7KPX - chains A and B of the 4 polymer chains in the assembly; structure by electron microscopy, 4.40 A resolution (low resolution: residue-level contacts below are approximate; hydrogen-bond / salt-bridge calls are withheld).

== Chain A ==
Molecule: Meiotic mRNA stability protein kinase SSN3
Source organism: Saccharomyces cerevisiae (strain ATCC 204508 / S288c)
Notes: EC 2.7.11.22, 2.7.11.23
UniProt: P39073 (SSN3_YEAST); numbering as in UniProt (aligned over 1-555)
Chain sequence (555 residues; numbered 1 to 555; the number before each row is that of its first residue):
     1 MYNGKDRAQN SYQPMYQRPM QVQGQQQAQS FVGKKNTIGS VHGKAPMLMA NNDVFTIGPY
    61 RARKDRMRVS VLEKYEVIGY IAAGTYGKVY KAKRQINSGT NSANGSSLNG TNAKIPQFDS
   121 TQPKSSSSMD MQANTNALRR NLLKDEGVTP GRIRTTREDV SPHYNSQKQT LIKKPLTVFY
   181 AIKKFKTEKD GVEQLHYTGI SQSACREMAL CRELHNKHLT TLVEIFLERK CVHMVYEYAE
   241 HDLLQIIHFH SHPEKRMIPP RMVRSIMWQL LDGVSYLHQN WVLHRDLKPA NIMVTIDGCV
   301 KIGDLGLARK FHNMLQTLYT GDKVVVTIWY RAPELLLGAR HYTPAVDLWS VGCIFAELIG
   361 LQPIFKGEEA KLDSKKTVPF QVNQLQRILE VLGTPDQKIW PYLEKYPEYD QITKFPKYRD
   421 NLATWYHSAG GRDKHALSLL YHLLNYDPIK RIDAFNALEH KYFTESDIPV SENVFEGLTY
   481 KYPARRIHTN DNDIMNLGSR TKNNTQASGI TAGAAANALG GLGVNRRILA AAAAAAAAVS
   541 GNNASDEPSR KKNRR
Not modelled in the structure: 1-47, 97-173, 190-194, 372-374, 490-555
Curated features (UniProtKB/Swiss-Prot):
  - active site: Asp286 (Proton acceptor)
  - binding site (ATP): Ile81 to Val89, Lys183
  - mutagenesis: Lys183 (K183R: In UME5-4; loss of activity), Asp304 (D304A: Abrogates kinase activity and transcriptional repression)
Reported in the primary citation:
  - mutagenesis - D410R: unchanged binding to Mediator of RNA polymerase II transcription subunit 12

== Chain B ==
Molecule: RNA polymerase II holoenzyme cyclin-like subunit
Source organism: Saccharomyces cerevisiae (strain ATCC 204508 / S288c)
UniProt: P47821 (SSN8_YEAST); residue numbers follow UniProt; this construct covers 1-323
Chain sequence (352 residues; each row starts with the number of its first residue):
     1 MSGSFWTSTQ RHHWQYTKAS LAKERQKLWL LECQLFPQGL NIVMDSKQNG IEQSITKNIP
    61 ITHRDLHYDK DYNLRIYCYF LIMKLGRRLN IRQYALATAH IYLSRFLIKA SVREINLYML
   121 VTTCVYLACK VEECPQYIRT LVSEARTLWP EFIPPDPTKV TEFEFYLLEE LESYLIVHHP
   181 YQSLKQIVQV LKQPPFQITL SSDDLQNCWS LINDSYINDV HLLYPPHIIA VACLFITISI
   241 HGKPTKGSSL ASAASEAIRD PKNSSSPVQI AFNRFMAESL VDLEEVMDTI QEQITLYDHW
   301 DKYHEQWIKF LLHTLYLRPA SAISMEKRRW KKNFIAVSAA NRFKKISSSG AL
Not modelled in the structure: 1, 46-56, 245-260, 319-352
Construct notes: expression tag (324-352)
Reported in the primary citation:
  - mutagenesis - A251R: unchanged binding to Mediator of RNA polymerase II transcription subunit 12

== How chain A and chain B interact ==
Contacting residue pairs (59; chain A residue first):
  Leu48(A) - Glu151(B)
  Met49(A) - Pro150(B)
  Ala50(A) - Arg146(B)
  Ala50(A) - Pro150(B)
  Ala50(A) - Ile153(B)
  Asn51(A) - Pro154(B)
  Asn51(A) - Pro155(B)
  Asn52(A) - Asp156(B)
  Asn52(A) - Lys159(B)
  Phe55(A) - Glu114(B)
  Phe55(A) - Asn116(B)
  Phe55(A) - Tyr316(B)
  Thr56(A) - Glu114(B)
  Thr56(A) - Met119(B)
  Ile57(A) - Ile115(B)
  Ile57(A) - Phe163(B)
  Ile57(A) - Tyr166(B)
  Tyr60(A) - Phe106(B)
  Tyr60(A) - Ala110(B)
  Tyr60(A) - Glu114(B)
  Tyr60(A) - Ile115(B)
  Tyr60(A) - Glu170(B)
  Arg61(A) - Glu162(B)
  Arg61(A) - Tyr166(B)
  Arg63(A) - Leu31(B)
  Lys64(A) - Glu169(B)
  Lys64(A) - Glu170(B)
  Asp65(A) - Tyr166(B)
  Tyr197(A) - Thr161(B)
  Tyr197(A) - Glu162(B)
  Tyr197(A) - Phe165(B)
  Gly199(A) - Thr161(B)
  Ile200(A) - Lys130(B)
  Ile200(A) - Glu164(B)
  Ile200(A) - Leu168(B)
  Gln202(A) - Lys130(B)
  Gln202(A) - Glu133(B)
  Cys205(A) - Val131(B)
  Arg206(A) - Glu133(B)
  Met208(A) - Leu168(B)
  Met208(A) - Ser173(B)
  Ala209(A) - Val131(B)
  Ala209(A) - Ile176(B)
  Arg212(A) - Ser173(B)
  Arg212(A) - Tyr174(B)
  Glu213(A) - Thr9(B)
  Glu213(A) - Ile176(B)
  Ile225(A) - Ser173(B)
  Leu227(A) - Phe165(B)
  Leu227(A) - Glu169(B)
  Glu228(A) - Phe165(B)
  Arg309(A) - Glu133(B)
  Lys310(A) - Ile176(B)
  His312(A) - Ser2(B)
  Asn313(A) - Gln182(B)
  Leu315(A) - Arg92(B)
  Leu315(A) - Tyr94(B)
  Leu315(A) - Glu132(B)
  Gln316(A) - Glu133(B)
Other interface residues (no listed pair), chain A (38 interface residues in all): Val54, Pro59, Leu210, Glu224, Cys231, Trp281
Other interface residues (no listed pair), chain B (45 interface residues in all): Gly3, Ser8, Lys109, Leu127, Cys134, Phe152, Glu172, Leu175

== Overview ==
38 residues of chain A and 45 residues of chain B are in contact. From the paper: D410R of chain A leaves
binding to Mediator of RNA polymerase II transcription subunit 12 unchanged; A251R of chain B leaves binding
to Mediator of RNA polymerase II transcription subunit 12 unchanged.
Here chain A is Meiotic mRNA stability protein kinase SSN3 and chain B is RNA polymerase II holoenzyme
cyclin-like subunit, both from Saccharomyces cerevisiae (strain ATCC 204508 / S288c). Entry 7KPX (Structure of
the yeast CKM) was determined by electron microscopy together with 7KPV from the same study.
